PDB entry 6B04 | X-ray diffraction, 1.83 A resolution | chains A and B

# Chain A (and B)
Name: Farnesyl diphosphate synthase
Source organism: Choristoneura fumiferana
Notes: EC 2.5.1.-; chain B of this document is another copy of the same molecule, construct and numbering; everything in this record applies to it too
UniProt: Q1XAB1 (Q1XAB1_CHOFU); residue numbers follow UniProt; this construct covers 57-397
Chain sequence (341 residues; numbered 57 to 397; the number before each row is that of its first residue):
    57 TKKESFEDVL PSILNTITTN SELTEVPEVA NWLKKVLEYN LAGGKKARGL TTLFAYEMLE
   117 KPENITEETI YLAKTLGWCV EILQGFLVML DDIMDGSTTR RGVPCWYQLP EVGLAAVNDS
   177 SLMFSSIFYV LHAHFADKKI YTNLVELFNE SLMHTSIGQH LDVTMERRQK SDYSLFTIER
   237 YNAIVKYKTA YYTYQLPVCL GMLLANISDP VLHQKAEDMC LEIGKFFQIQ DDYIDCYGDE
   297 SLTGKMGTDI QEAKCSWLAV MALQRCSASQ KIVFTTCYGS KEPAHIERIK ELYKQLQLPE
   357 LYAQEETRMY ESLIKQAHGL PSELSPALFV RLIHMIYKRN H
Bound ions: Mg2+ site 1: D147, D151 (together with C6J); Mg2+ site 2: D287 (together with C6J)
Ligand contacts: C6J (2-(2,2-diphosphonoethyl)-1-methylpyridin-1-ium): V144, D147, D148, D151, R156, T211, Q215, K244, T245, Y248, Q284, D287, K301, D305

# Interface between chain A and chain B
Pairs across the interface (74; chain A residue first):
  E78(A) with H210(B); Y243(B), hydrogen bond; Y247(B)
  L79(A) with I213(B), hydrophobic
  E81(A) with Y243(B)
  V82(A) with I213(B), hydrophobic; L217(B), hydrophobic; Y243(B), hydrophobic
  E84(A) with L217(B); T220(B); R236(B), salt bridge
  V85(A) with I213(B); H216(B); L217(B), hydrophobic
  W88(A) with H216(B)
  F142(A) with S177(B)
  I149(A) with L170(B), hydrophobic
  M150(A) with A171(B), hydrophobic; V173(B), hydrophobic; N174(B)
  L170(A) with I149(B), hydrophobic; M150(B); L170(B), hydrophobic
  V173(A) with M150(B), hydrophobic; V173(B), hydrophobic
  N174(A) with M150(B); S212(B), hydrogen bond (side chain-backbone); Q215(B); H216(B)
  S177(A) with L146(B); S212(B)
  L178(A) with M209(B), hydrophobic; S212(B)
  F180(A) with F180(B), hydrophobic
  S181(A) with L208(B); M209(B)
  S182(A) with M209(B)
  F184(A) with N205(B)
  Y185(A) with E206(B); M209(B)
  H188(A) with E202(B), salt bridge
  Y197(A) with E202(B), hydrogen bond
  T198(A) with T198(B)
  V201(A) with V201(B), hydrophobic
  E202(A) with H188(B); Y197(B), hydrogen bond
  N205(A) with S181(B), hydrogen bond; F184(B); Y185(B)
  E206(A) with Y185(B)
  L208(A) with S177(B); S181(B)
  M209(A) with L178(B), hydrophobic; S181(B); S182(B); Y185(B)
  H210(A) with E78(B)
  S212(A) with N174(B), hydrogen bond (backbone-side chain); S177(B); L178(B)
  I213(A) with L79(B), hydrophobic; V85(B)
  Q215(A) with N174(B)
  H216(A) with V85(B); W88(B); N174(B)
  L217(A) with E84(B); V85(B), hydrophobic
  T220(A) with E84(B)
  R236(A) with E84(B), salt bridge
  Y243(A) with E78(B), hydrogen bond; E81(B); V82(B), hydrophobic
  Y247(A) with E78(B)
Also at the interface, not in a pair above, chain A (46 interface residues in all): L146, E167, A171, D175, V219, M221, K242
Also at the interface, not in a pair above, chain B (46 interface residues in all): F142, E167, D175, V219, M221, K242

# In short
The chain A/chain B interface involves 46 residues from each chain; the contacts include 7 hydrogen bonds and
3 salt bridges. Polar pairs include E84(A)-R236(B), H188(A)-E202(B) and E78(A)-Y243(B). Bound to chain A:
compound C6J. The Mg2+ site 1 is built by D147(A) and D151(A).
Both chains are Farnesyl diphosphate synthase (Choristoneura fumiferana). Entry 6B04 (Crystal structure of
CfFPPS2, a lepidopteran type-II farnesyl diphosphate synthase, complexed with
[2-(1-methylpyridin-2-yl)-1-phosphono-ethyl]phosphonic acid (inhibitor 1b)) was determined by X-ray
diffraction (same publication as 6B06 and 6B07).
